Entry 9C16 (X-ray diffraction, 1.58 A resolution); this record covers chain A.

[Chain A]
Protein: Flavin reductase (NADPH)
Source organism: Homo sapiens
Notes: EC 1.5.1.30, 1.3.1.-, 2.6.99.-
Reference sequence: P30043 (BLVRB_HUMAN); numbering as in UniProt (aligned over 1-206)
Chain sequence (210 residues; numbered -3 to 206; the number before each row is that of its first residue; numbers below 1 keep their minus sign (Gly-3 is residue -3)):
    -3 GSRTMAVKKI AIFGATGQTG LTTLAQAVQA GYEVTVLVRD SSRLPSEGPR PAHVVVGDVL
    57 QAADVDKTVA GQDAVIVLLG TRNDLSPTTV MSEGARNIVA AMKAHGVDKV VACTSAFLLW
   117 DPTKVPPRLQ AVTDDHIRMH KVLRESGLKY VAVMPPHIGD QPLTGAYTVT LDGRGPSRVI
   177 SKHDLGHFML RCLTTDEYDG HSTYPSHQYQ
Unresolved in the structure: -3 to 1, 206
Differences from the reference sequence: expression tag (-3 to 0)
Curated features (UniProtKB/Swiss-Prot):
  - active site (S-nitroso-cysteine intermediate): Cys109, Cys188
  - binding site (NADP(+)): Gly10, Thr12, Gly13, Gln14, Thr15, Arg35, Ser38, Arg39, Asp54, Val55, Leu75, Gly76, Arg78, Met87, Cys109, His132, His153, Ile154
  - modified residue (Phosphoserine): Ser42, Ser82
  - natural variant: Ser111 (S111L: Risk factor for thrombocytosis)
  - mutagenesis: Gln14 to Gly16 (Abolished binding to NAD(P)H and S-nitroso-CoA, leading to abolished NAD(P)H-dependent reductase and a S-nitroso-CoA-dependent nitrosyltransferase activities), Gln14 (Q14R: Increased affinity for coenzyme A), Arg78 (R78A: Induces both an increase in active site micro-millisecond motions and an increase in the rate constants of coenzyme-binding; R78G: Decreased affinity for coenzyme A), Cys109 (C109R: Abolished S-nitroso-CoA-dependent nitrosyltransferase activity; when associated with R-188), Ser111 (S111A: Abolished NAD(P)H-dependent reductase activity), His153 (H153A: Reduced affinity for biliverdin), Cys188 (C188R: Abolished S-nitroso-CoA-dependent nitrosyltransferase activity; when associated with R-109)
Small-molecule neighbours:
  - A1ATI ((3M)-3-[(8R)-3-ethyl-7-oxo-2-phenyl-4,7-dihydropyrazolo[1,5-a]pyrimidin-5-yl]benzoic acid): Thr77, Arg78, Asn79, Asp80, Leu81, Ser111, Ala112, Phe113, Trp116, Leu125, Val128, Thr129, His132, Pro151, Pro152, His153, Arg174
  - NADP (NAP; NADP nicotinamide-adenine-dinucleotide phosphate): Gly10, Ala11, Thr12, Gly13, Gln14, Thr15, Gly16, Arg35, Arg39, Gly53, Asp54, Val55, Leu56, Leu74, Leu75, Gly76, Thr77, Arg78, Val86, Met87, Cys109, Thr110, Ser111, Val128, His132, Pro151, Pro152, His153, Ile154

[Overview]
Ligands of chain A: compound A1ATI and NADP. From UniProt: active-site residues Cys109 and Cys188, 18
NADP+-binding residues and 8 mutagenesis sites.
Chain A is Flavin reductase (NADPH) (Homo sapiens); the structure, Human biliverdin IX beta reductase in
complex with NADP and BCT002029, was determined by X-ray diffraction together with 9C17 and 9C18 from the same
study.
